Entry 5A7D (X-ray diffraction, 3.40 A resolution); this record covers chains H and L of the 4 polymer chains in the assembly.

Chain H:
Protein: PINS
Organism: Drosophila melanogaster
Notes: fragment: tpr domain, residues 25-406
UniProt: Q9VB22 (Q9VB22_DROME); numbering as in UniProt (aligned over 25-406)
Sequence (382 residues; row label = number of the first residue in the row):
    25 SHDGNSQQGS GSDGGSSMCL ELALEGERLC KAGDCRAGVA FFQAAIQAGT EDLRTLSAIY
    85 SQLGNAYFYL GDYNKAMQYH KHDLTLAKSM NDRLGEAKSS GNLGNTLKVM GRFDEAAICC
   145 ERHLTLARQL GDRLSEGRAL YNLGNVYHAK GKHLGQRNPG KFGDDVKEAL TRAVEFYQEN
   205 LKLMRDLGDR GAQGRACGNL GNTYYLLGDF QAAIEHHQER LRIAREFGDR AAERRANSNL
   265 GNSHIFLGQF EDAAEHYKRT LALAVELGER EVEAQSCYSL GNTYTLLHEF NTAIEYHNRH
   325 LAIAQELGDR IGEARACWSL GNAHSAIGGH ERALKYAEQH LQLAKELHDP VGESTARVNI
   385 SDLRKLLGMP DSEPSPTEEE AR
Not modelled in the structure: 25-39, 387-406

Chain L:
Protein: Inscuteable
Organism: Drosophila melanogaster
Notes: fragment: asymmetric domain, residues 283-623
UniProt: Q24367 (Q24367_DROME); numbering as in UniProt (aligned over 283-623)
Sequence (341 residues; each row starts with the number of its first residue):
   283 SLRFTASTST PKSGSKIAKR GKKHPEPVAS WMSEQRWAGE PEVMCTLQHK SIAQEAYKNY
   343 TITTSAVCKL VRQLQQQALS LQVHFERSER VLSGLQASSL PEALAGATQL LSHLDDFTAT
   403 LERRGVFFND AKIERRRYEQ HLEQIRTVSK DTRYSLERQH YINLESLLDD VQLLKRHTLI
   463 TLRLIFERLV RVLVISIEQS QCDLLLRANI NMVATLMNID YDGFRSLSDA FVQNEAVRTL
   523 LVVVLDHKQS SVRALALRAL ATLCCAPQAI NQLGSCGGIE IVRDILQVES AGERGAIERR
   583 EAVSLLAQIT AAWHGSEHRV PGLRDCAESL VAGLAALLQP E
Not modelled in the structure: 283-305, 428-444, 570-571, 609-623

Interface between chain H and chain L:
Pairs across the interface - 33 pairs, chain H then chain L:
  Ala56(H) - Arg354(L)  hydrogen bond (backbone-side chain)
  Gly57(H) - Arg354(L)
  Gly57(H) - Gln358(L)  hydrogen bond (backbone-side chain)
  Asp58(H) - Gln358(L)
  Cys59(H) - Gln358(L)  hydrogen bond (backbone-side chain)
  Arg60(H) - Gln358(L)  hydrogen bond (backbone-side chain)
  Arg60(H) - Leu361(L)
  Arg60(H) - Ser362(L)
  Tyr93(H) - Lys351(L)
  Tyr93(H) - Arg354(L)
  Tyr93(H) - Gln355(L)  hydrogen bond (side chain-backbone)
  Tyr93(H) - Gln358(L)
  Tyr93(H) - Gln359(L)  hydrogen bond (backbone-side chain)
  Leu94(H) - Gln359(L)
  Gly95(H) - Gln359(L)
  Tyr97(H) - Thr402(L)  hydrogen bond
  Tyr97(H) - Arg405(L)  hydrogen bond
  Val133(H) - Arg405(L)
  Asp213(H) - Lys340(L)  salt bridge
  Asp213(H) - Asn341(L)
  Gly215(H) - Lys340(L)
  Gly215(H) - Asn341(L)
  Arg219(H) - Tyr339(L)
  Arg219(H) - Lys340(L)  hydrogen bond (side chain-backbone)
  Phe251(H) - Asn341(L)
  Phe251(H) - Tyr342(L)
  Gly252(H) - Tyr342(L)  hydrogen bond (backbone-side chain)
  Asp253(H) - Tyr342(L)
  Asp253(H) - Thr343(L)  hydrogen bond
  Arg259(H) - Thr343(L)  hydrogen bond
  Glu295(H) - Arg470(L)  salt bridge
  Asp333(H) - Asn411(L)
  Ile335(H) - Ala413(L)  hydrophobic
Interface residues without a listed pair, chain H (27 interface residues in all): Phe92, Arg162, Ala216, Ala255, Ala256, Arg294, Leu371
Interface residues without a listed pair, chain L (21 interface residues in all): Gln336, Asp398, Ile415, Arg473

In short:
27 residues of chain H face 21 of chain L across their interface; the contacts include 12 hydrogen bonds and 2
salt bridges. Polar pairs include Asp213(H)-Lys340(L), Glu295(H)-Arg470(L) and Ala56(H)-Arg354(L).
Chain H is PINS and chain L is Inscuteable, both from Drosophila melanogaster; the structure, Tetrameric
assembly of LGN with Inscuteable, was determined by X-ray diffraction.
